Entry 7FP4 (X-ray diffraction, 1.45 A resolution); this record covers chains A and B.

[Chain A]
Name: Pre-mRNA-splicing factor 8
Source organism: Saccharomyces cerevisiae S288C
UniProtKB: P33334 (PRP8_YEAST); numbering as in UniProt (aligned over 1836-2090)
Sequence (258 residues; numbered 1833 to 2090; the number before each row is that of its first residue):
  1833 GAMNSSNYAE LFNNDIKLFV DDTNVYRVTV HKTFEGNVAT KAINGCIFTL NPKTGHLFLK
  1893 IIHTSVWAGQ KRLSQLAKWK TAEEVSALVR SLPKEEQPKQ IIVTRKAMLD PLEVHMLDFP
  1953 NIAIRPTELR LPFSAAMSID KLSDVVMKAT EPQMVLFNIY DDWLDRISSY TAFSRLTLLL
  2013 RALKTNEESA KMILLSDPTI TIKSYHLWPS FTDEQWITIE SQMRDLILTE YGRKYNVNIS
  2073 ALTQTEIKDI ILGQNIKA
Disordered / not traced: 2070-2090
Construct notes: expression tag (1833-1835)

[Chain B]
Name: A1 cistron-splicing factor AAR2
Source organism: Saccharomyces cerevisiae S288C
UniProtKB: P32357 (AAR2_YEAST); aligned to UniProt positions 1-317 over residues 1-317
Sequence (308 residues; row label = number of the first residue in the row; note: 13 numbers in that range are skipped by the numbering (no residue carries them; nothing is unmodelled there); numbers below 1 keep their minus sign (Gly-3 is residue -3)):
    -3 GAMAMNTVPF TSAPIEVTIG IDQYSFNVKE NQPFHGIKDI PIGHVHVIHF QHADNSSMRY
    57 GYWFDCRMGN FYIQYDPKDG LYKMMEERDG AKFENIVHNF KERQMMVSYP KIDEDDTWYN
   117 LTEFVQMDKI RKIVRKDENQ FSYVDSSMTT VQENEL
   166 SSSSSDPAHS LNYTVINFKS REAIRPGHEM EDFLDKSYYL NTVMLQGIFK NSSNYFGELQ
   226 FAFLNAMFFG NYGSSLQWHA MIELICSSAT VPKHMLDKLD EILYYQIKTL PEQYSDILLN
   286 ERVWNICLYS SFQKNSLHNT EKIMENKYPE LL
Disordered / not traced: -3 to 0, 166-169
Construct notes: expression tag (-3 to 0); conflict Ser166 (Leu153 in P32357), Ser167 (Lys154 in P32357), Ser170 (Asp in P32357)
Small-molecule neighbours: WDN (methyl N-methyl-N-(thiophene-3-carbonyl)glycinate): Pro5, Phe6, Thr7, Tyr68, Gln70, Lys88, Phe89, Ile92, Phe96

[Chain A / chain B interface]
Contacting residue pairs (16):
  Gln1907(A) - Met195(B)
  Gln1907(A) - Leu199(B)
  Leu1908(A) - Met195(B)  hydrophobic
  Trp1911(A) - Glu194(B)
  Trp1911(A) - Met195(B)  hydrophobic
  Trp1911(A) - Phe198(B)  hydrophobic
  Asp1942(A) - Lys184(B)  salt bridge
  Glu1945(A) - Lys184(B)  salt bridge
  Val1946(A) - Ile189(B)  hydrophobic
  Val1946(A) - Glu194(B)
  Val1946(A) - Phe198(B)  hydrophobic
  His1947(A) - Glu194(B)  salt bridge
  Leu1949(A) - Lys184(B)
  Leu1949(A) - Ser185(B)
  Leu1949(A) - Arg186(B)
  Asp1950(A) - Arg186(B)  salt bridge

[Summary]
The interface between chain A and chain B involves 9 residues on one side and 8 on the other, with 4 salt
bridges. Among the polar pairs are Asp1942(A)-Lys184(B), Glu1945(A)-Lys184(B) and His1947(A)-Glu194(B). Bound
to chain B: compound WDN.
Here chain A is Pre-mRNA-splicing factor 8 and chain B is A1 cistron-splicing factor AAR2, both from
Saccharomyces cerevisiae S288C. Entry 7FP4 (PanDDA analysis group deposition -- Aar2/RNaseH in complex with
fragment P08G02 from the F2X-Universal Library) was determined by X-ray diffraction, deposited together with
5ST0, 5ST1, 5ST2, 5ST3, 5ST4, 5ST5 and 248 further entries.
